9CGC - chains V and U of the 39 polymer chains in the assembly; structure by electron microscopy, 3.61 A resolution.

[Chain V]
Protein: Ubiquitin carboxyl-terminal hydrolase RPN11
Organism: Saccharomyces cerevisiae
Notes: EC 3.4.19.12
UniProtKB: P43588 (RPN11_YEAST); residue numbers follow UniProt; this construct covers 1-306
Sequence (306 residues; row label = number of the first residue in the row):
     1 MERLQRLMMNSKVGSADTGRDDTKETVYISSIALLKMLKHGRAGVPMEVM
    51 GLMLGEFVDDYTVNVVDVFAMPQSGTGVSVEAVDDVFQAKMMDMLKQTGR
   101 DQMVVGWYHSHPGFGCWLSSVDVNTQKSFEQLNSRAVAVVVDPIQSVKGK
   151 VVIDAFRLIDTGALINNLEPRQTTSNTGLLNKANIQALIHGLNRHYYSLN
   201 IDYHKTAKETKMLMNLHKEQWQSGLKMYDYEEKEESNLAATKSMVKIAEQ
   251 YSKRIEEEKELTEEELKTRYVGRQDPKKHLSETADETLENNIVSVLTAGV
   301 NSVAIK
Unresolved in the structure: 1-18
Bound ions: Zn2+: His109, His111, Asp122
Curated features (UniProtKB/Swiss-Prot):
  - motif: His109 to Asp122 (JAMM motif)
  - binding site (Zn(2+)): His109, His111, Asp122
  - modified residue: Met1 (N-acetylmethionine)
  - natural variant: Lys208 (K208Q: In strain: NRRL Y-53), Ala239 (A239T: In strain: NRRL Y-53), Thr262 (T262S: In strain: NRRL Y-53), Leu280 to Ser281 (sequence variant, change not given here; In strain: NRRL Y-53)
  - mutagenesis: His109 (H109A: Stabilizes ubiquitin pathway substrates; when associated wirh Ala-111), His111 (H111A: Stabilizes ubiquitin pathway substrates; when associated wirh Ala-109)

[Chain U]
Protein: 26S proteasome regulatory subunit RPN8
Organism: Saccharomyces cerevisiae
UniProtKB: Q08723 (RPN8_YEAST); numbering as in UniProt (aligned over 1-338)
Sequence (338 residues; each row starts with the number of its first residue):
     1 MSLQHEKVTIAPLVLLSALDHYERTQTKENKRCVGVILGDANSSTIRVTN
    51 SFALPFEEDEKNSDVWFLDHNYIENMNEMCKKINAKEKLIGWYHSGPKLR
   101 ASDLKINELFKKYTQNNPLLLIVDVKQQGVGLPTDAYVAIEQVKDDGTST
   151 EKTFLHLPCTIEAEEAEEIGVEHLLRDVRDQAAGGLSIRLTNQLKSLKGL
   201 QSKLKDVVEYLDKVINKELPINHTILGKLQDVFNLLPNLGTPDDDEIDVE
   251 NHDRINISNNLQKALTVKTNDELMVIYISNLVRSIIAFDDLIENKIQNKK
   301 IQEQRVKDKQSKVSDDSESESGDKEATAPLIQRKNKKN
Unresolved in the structure: 241-258, 311-338
Curated features (UniProtKB/Swiss-Prot):
  - modified residue: Ser2 (N-acetylserine), Ser314 (Phosphoserine), Ser317 (Phosphoserine), Ser319 (Phosphoserine), Thr327 (Phosphothreonine)

[Interface between chain V and chain U]
Contacting residue pairs (111; chain V residue first):
  Ser31(V) - Leu174(U)
  Ile32(V) - Leu16(U)
  Ile32(V) - Asp20(U)
  Leu34(V) - Leu174(U)  hydrophobic
  Leu35(V) - Leu16(U)  hydrophobic
  Leu35(V) - Gly170(U)
  Lys36(V) - Leu13(U)
  Leu38(V) - Ala166(U)
  Leu38(V) - Ile169(U)  hydrophobic
  Lys39(V) - Leu13(U)
  Lys39(V) - Asn50(U)
  Lys39(V) - Ala166(U)
  Lys39(V) - Glu167(U)
  Arg42(V) - Ala166(U)
  Ala70(V) - Ile83(U)
  Met71(V) - Ile83(U)
  Pro72(V) - Ile83(U)
  Phe87(V) - Met79(U)  hydrophobic
  Phe87(V) - Ile83(U)  hydrophobic
  Lys90(V) - Met79(U)
  Met94(V) - Tyr72(U)  hydrogen bond (backbone-side chain)
  Met94(V) - Asn75(U)  hydrogen bond
  Met94(V) - Met76(U)  hydrophobic
  Leu95(V) - Tyr72(U)
  Gln97(V) - Tyr72(U)
  Thr98(V) - Arg24(U)  hydrogen bond (backbone-side chain)
  Thr98(V) - Ala53(U)
  Thr98(V) - Leu54(U)
  Thr98(V) - Pro55(U)
  Gly99(V) - Arg24(U)
  Arg100(V) - Asp20(U)  salt bridge
  Arg100(V) - Arg24(U)
  Ser146(V) - Ile169(U)
  Val147(V) - Ile169(U)
  Lys148(V) - Ile169(U)
  Lys148(V) - Glu172(U)
  Gly149(V) - His173(U)
  Gly149(V) - Arg176(U)  hydrogen bond (backbone-side chain)
  Lys150(V) - His173(U)
  Val151(V) - His173(U)
  Tyr203(V) - His173(U)
  Lys205(V) - Leu174(U)  hydrogen bond (side chain-backbone)
  Lys205(V) - Asp177(U)
  Lys208(V) - Glu23(U)  salt bridge
  Lys208(V) - Gln127(U)  hydrogen bond (backbone-side chain)
  Glu209(V) - Leu19(U)
  Thr210(V) - Val178(U)
  Met212(V) - Leu15(U)  hydrophobic
  Met212(V) - Gln127(U)
  Met212(V) - Pro133(U)  hydrophobic
  Leu213(V) - Leu16(U)  hydrophobic
  Leu213(V) - Leu175(U)
  Met214(V) - Val178(U)  hydrophobic
  Asn215(V) - Leu132(U)
  Asn215(V) - Pro133(U)
  Asn215(V) - Ile161(U)
  Leu216(V) - Pro12(U)  hydrophobic
  Leu216(V) - Ile161(U)  hydrophobic
  Leu216(V) - Ala163(U)  hydrophobic
  Leu216(V) - Glu168(U)
  Leu216(V) - Val171(U)  hydrophobic
  Leu216(V) - Arg179(U)
  His217(V) - Arg179(U)
  Lys218(V) - Val130(U)  hydrogen bond (side chain-backbone)
  Lys218(V) - Gly131(U)
  Lys218(V) - Leu132(U)
  Glu219(V) - Asn192(U)  hydrogen bond
  Glu219(V) - Ser196(U)  hydrogen bond
  Trp221(V) - Ser196(U)  hydrogen bond (backbone-side chain)
  Trp221(V) - Leu200(U)  hydrophobic
  Trp221(V) - Lys203(U)
  Gly224(V) - Gln193(U)
  Gly224(V) - Ser196(U)  hydrogen bond (backbone-side chain)
  Leu225(V) - Ser196(U)
  Leu225(V) - Leu197(U)  hydrophobic
  Leu225(V) - Leu200(U)  hydrophobic
  Glu234(V) - Lys268(U)
  Asn237(V) - Glu272(U)  hydrogen bond
  Tyr251(V) - Asp289(U)  hydrogen bond
  Lys277(V) - Ile286(U)
  Lys277(V) - Asp289(U)
  Leu280(V) - Val282(U)  hydrophobic
  Leu280(V) - Ile286(U)  hydrophobic
  Ala284(V) - Ser279(U)  hydrogen bond (backbone-side chain)
  Ala284(V) - Val282(U)  hydrophobic
  Thr287(V) - Ser279(U)
  Leu288(V) - Ser279(U)
  Leu288(V) - Asn280(U)
  Glu289(V) - Gly185(U)
  Glu289(V) - Leu186(U)  hydrogen bond (side chain-backbone)
  Glu289(V) - Arg189(U)  salt bridge
  Asn290(V) - Arg189(U)
  Asn291(V) - Glu272(U)  hydrogen bond
  Asn291(V) - Val275(U)
  Asn291(V) - Ile276(U)
  Ile292(V) - Leu186(U)  hydrophobic
  Ile292(V) - Ile276(U)  hydrophobic
  Val293(V) - Arg189(U)
  Ser294(V) - Glu272(U)
  Val295(V) - Glu272(U)
  Leu296(V) - Leu190(U)  hydrophobic
  Leu296(V) - Gln193(U)
  Thr297(V) - Gln193(U)  hydrogen bond
  Val300(V) - Gln193(U)
  Ser302(V) - Leu239(U)
  Ser302(V) - Leu265(U)
  Ile305(V) - Leu200(U)  hydrophobic
  Ile305(V) - Leu236(U)
  Lys306(V) - Leu236(U)
  Lys306(V) - Pro237(U)
  Lys306(V) - Asn238(U)
Interface residues without a listed pair, chain V (73 interface residues in all): His40, Asp67, Met91, Gln220, Ser223, Tyr230, Met244, Ser281, Asp285, Ala298, Ala304
Interface residues without a listed pair, chain U (74 interface residues in all): Ser17, Thr25, Asp69, Lys82, Glu87, Pro158, Cys159, Thr160, Glu165, Gly199, Leu273, Arg283

[Summary]
The interface between chain V and chain U involves 73 residues on one side and 74 on the other; the contacts
include 17 hydrogen bonds and 3 salt bridges. Polar pairs include Arg100(V)-Asp20(U), Lys208(V)-Glu23(U) and
Glu289(V)-Arg189(U).
Chain V is Ubiquitin carboxyl-terminal hydrolase RPN11 and chain U is 26S proteasome regulatory subunit RPN8,
both from Saccharomyces cerevisiae; the structure, Yeast 26S proteasome non-substrate-engaged (S1 state), was
determined by electron microscopy.
